PDB entry 3QT0 | X-ray diffraction, 2.50 A resolution | chains A and C

[Chain A]
Name: Peroxisome proliferator-activated receptor gamma
Organism: Homo sapiens
UniProt: P37231 (PPARG_HUMAN); residues 207-477 here correspond to UniProt positions 235-505 (UniProt number = residue number + 28)
Chain sequence (271 residues; row label = number of the first residue in the row):
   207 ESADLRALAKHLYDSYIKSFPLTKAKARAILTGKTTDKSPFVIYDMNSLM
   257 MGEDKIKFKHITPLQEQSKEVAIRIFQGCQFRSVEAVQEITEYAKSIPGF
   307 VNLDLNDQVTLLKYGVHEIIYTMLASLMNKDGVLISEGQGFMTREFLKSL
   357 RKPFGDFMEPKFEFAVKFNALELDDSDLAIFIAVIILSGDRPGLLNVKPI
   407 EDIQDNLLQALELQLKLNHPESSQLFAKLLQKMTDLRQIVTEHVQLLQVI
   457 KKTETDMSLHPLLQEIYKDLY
Disordered / not traced: 241-244
UniProt features mapped onto this chain:
  - motif: Pro-467 to Asp-475 (9aaTAD)
  - binding site (rosiglitazone): Gln-286 to Ser-289, His-323, His-449, Tyr-473
  - cross-link: Lys-224 (Glycyl lysine isopeptide (Lys-Gly) (interchain with G-Cter in ubiquitin))
Ligand contacts: ru-486 (486; 11-(4-dimethylamino-phenyl)-17-hydroxy-13-methyl-17-prop-1-ynyl-1,2,6,7,8,11,12,13,14,15,16,17-dodec ahydro-cyclopenta[a]phenanthren-3-one): Lys-265, Gly-284, Cys-285, Gln-286, Arg-288, Ser-289, Ala-292, Ile-326, Tyr-327, Met-329, Leu-330, Leu-333, Val-339, Ile-341, Met-348, Leu-353, Phe-363, Met-364, Lys-367, His-449, Tyr-473
From the paper describing this entry:
  - binding site for ru-486: Arg-288, Ala-292, Ile-326, Tyr-327, Phe-363, His-449
  - mutagenesis - R288L, R288W, A292W, I326W: decreased signaling in response to ru-486
  - mutagenesis - R288L: increased signaling in response to rosiglitazone
  - conformationally variable residues (side-chain flip): Phe-282, Phe-363
  - mutagenesis - Y473F: increased signaling in response to ru-486
  - mutagenesis - Y473F: decreased signaling in response to rosiglitazone
  - mutagenesis - Y473F: increased signaling in response to RU-486

[Chain C]
Name: Nuclear receptor coactivator 1 peptide
Organism: Homo sapiens
Notes: EC 2.3.1.48; fragment: UNP residies 685-700
UniProt: Q15788 (NCOA1_HUMAN); residue numbers follow UniProt; this construct covers 685-700
Chain sequence (16 residues; each row starts with the number of its first residue):
   685 ERHKILHRLLQEGSPS
Disordered / not traced: 697-700
UniProt features mapped onto this chain:
  - motif: Leu-690 to Leu-694 (LXXLL motif 4)
  - modified residue: Ser-698 (Phosphoserine)
  - mutagenesis: Leu-693 to Leu-694 (Slightly affects interactions with steroid receptors. Abolishes interactions with steroid receptors; when associated with A-636; A-637; A-752 and A-753)

[Chain A / chain C interface]
Pairs across the interface (19):
  Thr-297(A) with Leu-690(C); Leu-693(C); Leu-694(C)
  Lys-301(A) with Leu-693(C), hydrogen bond (side chain-backbone); Leu-694(C)
  Phe-306(A) with Leu-694(C), hydrophobic
  Leu-311(A) with Glu-685(C)
  Asn-312(A) with Glu-685(C)
  Gln-314(A) with Leu-694(C)
  Val-315(A) with His-687(C); Leu-694(C)
  Leu-318(A) with Leu-694(C), hydrophobic
  Lys-319(A) with His-687(C)
  Pro-467(A) with Ile-689(C), hydrophobic
  Leu-468(A) with Ile-689(C)
  Glu-471(A) with His-687(C), hydrogen bond (backbone-side chain); Lys-688(C), hydrogen bond (side chain-backbone); Ile-689(C), hydrogen bond (side chain-backbone); Leu-690(C), hydrogen bond (side chain-backbone)
Other interface residues (no listed pair), chain A (14 interface residues in all): Gln-294, Ile-472
Other interface residues (no listed pair), chain C (10 interface residues in all): Arg-686, His-691, Glu-696

[Overview]
14 residues of chain A face 10 of chain C across their interface; the contacts include 5 hydrogen bonds. Among
the polar pairs are Lys-301(A)/Leu-693(C), Glu-471(A)/His-687(C) and Glu-471(A)/Lys-688(C). From the paper: a
binding site for ru-486 at Arg-288(A), Ala-292(A) and Ile-326(A) among others; R288L, R288W and A292W of chain
A, among others, reduce signaling in response to ru-486; 5 substitutions were tested in all.
Here chain A is Peroxisome proliferator-activated receptor gamma and chain C is Nuclear receptor coactivator 1
peptide, both from Homo sapiens. Entry 3QT0 (Revealing a steroid receptor ligand as a unique PPARgamma
agonist) was determined by X-ray diffraction.
